7OUF - chains D and E of the 10 polymer chains in the assembly; structure by electron microscopy, 3.00 A resolution.

Chain D (and E):
Protein: Integrase
Organism: Simian T-lymphotropic virus 1
Notes: chain E of this document is another copy of the same molecule, construct and numbering; everything in this record applies to it too
Reference sequence: Q4QY51 (Q4QY51_9STL1); residues -2 to 297 here correspond to UniProt positions 597-896 (UniProt number = residue number + 599)
Amino-acid sequence (301 residues; row label = number of the first residue in the row; numbers below 1 keep their minus sign (Gly-3 is residue -3)):
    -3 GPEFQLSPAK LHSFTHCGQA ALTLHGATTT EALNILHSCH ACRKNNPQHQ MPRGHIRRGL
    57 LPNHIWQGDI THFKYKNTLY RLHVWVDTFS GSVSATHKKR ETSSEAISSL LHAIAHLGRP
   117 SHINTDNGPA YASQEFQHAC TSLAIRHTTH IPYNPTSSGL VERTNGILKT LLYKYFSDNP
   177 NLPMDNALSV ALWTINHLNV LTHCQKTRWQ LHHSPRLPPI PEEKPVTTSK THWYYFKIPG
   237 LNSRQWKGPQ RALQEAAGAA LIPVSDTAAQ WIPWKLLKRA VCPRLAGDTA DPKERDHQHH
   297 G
Unresolved in the structure: -3 to 2, 40-51, 149-156, 281-297 (chain E: -3 to 2, 281-297)
Differences from the reference sequence: expression tag (-3, -1 to 0); engineered mutation Glu219 (Ala818 in Q4QY51)
Ion coordination: Zn2+: His8, His12, Cys35, Cys38
From the paper describing this entry:
  - mutagenesis - P214D, A219E: increased binding to Isoform 3 of PC4 and SFRS1-interacting protein, Isoform Gamma-1 of Serine/threonine-protein phosphatase 2A 56 kDa regulatory subunit gamma isoform

Chain D / chain E interface:
Residue-residue contacts (52; chain D residue first):
  Phe10(D) - Leu139(E)  hydrophobic
  Lys94(D) - Asp181(E)  salt bridge
  Ile103(D) - Asn182(E)
  Ser104(D) - Asp181(E)
  Ser104(D) - Asn182(E)
  Leu107(D) - Asn182(E)
  Leu107(D) - Ser185(E)
  Leu107(D) - Val186(E)  hydrophobic
  His108(D) - His108(E)
  His108(D) - Ser185(E)
  Ile110(D) - Trp189(E)
  Ala111(D) - His112(E)
  Ala111(D) - Ser185(E)
  Ala111(D) - His193(E)
  His112(D) - His108(E)  hydrogen bond
  His112(D) - His112(E)  hydrogen bond
  His112(D) - Trp205(E)
  Arg115(D) - Trp189(E)
  Leu139(D) - Trp189(E)  hydrophobic
  Asn182(D) - Ser104(E)
  Asn182(D) - Leu107(E)
  Ser185(D) - Leu107(E)
  Ser185(D) - Ala111(E)
  Trp189(D) - Ile110(E)
  Trp189(D) - Arg115(E)
  His193(D) - Ala111(E)
  Trp205(D) - His112(E)
  Trp205(D) - His209(E)
  His209(D) - Trp205(E)  hydrogen bond
  His209(D) - His209(E)
  Pro235(D) - His51(E)
  Gly236(D) - Pro48(E)
  Gly236(D) - Trp270(E)
  Asn238(D) - Gln46(E)  hydrogen bond
  Asn238(D) - Met47(E)
  Asn238(D) - Pro48(E)
  Gln250(D) - Phe85(E)
  Gln250(D) - Pro214(E)
  Glu251(D) - Cys200(E)
  Glu251(D) - Leu207(E)
  Ala252(D) - Phe85(E)
  Ala253(D) - Arg54(E)
  Ala253(D) - Thr84(E)
  Ala253(D) - Phe85(E)  hydrogen bond (backbone-backbone)
  Ala253(D) - Ser86(E)
  Ala253(D) - Leu197(E)  hydrophobic
  Ala253(D) - Leu207(E)
  Gly254(D) - Arg54(E)
  Trp267(D) - Leu56(E)
  Pro269(D) - His51(E)
  Trp270(D) - His199(E)
  Leu272(D) - His51(E)
Also at the interface, not in a pair above, chain D (38 interface residues in all): Leu113, Gly114, Asp181, Val186, Leu188, Pro211, Leu237, Ala255, Leu257
Also at the interface, not in a pair above, chain E (38 interface residues in all): Arg49, Gly87, Leu113, Gly114, Leu188, Pro211, Pro217

Overview:
Chain D and chain E each contribute 38 residues to their interface, with 5 hydrogen bonds and 1 salt bridge.
Among the polar pairs are Lys94(D)-Asp181(E), His112(D)-His108(E) and His112(D)-His112(E). The paper reports
that P214D and A219E of chain D increase binding to Isoform 3 of PC4 and SFRS1-interacting protein, Isoform
Gamma-1 of Serine/threonine-protein phosphatase 2A 56 kDa regulatory subunit gamma isoform.
Chain D and chain E are both Integrase (Simian T-lymphotropic virus 1); the structure, Structure of the STLV
intasome:B56 complex bound to the strand-transfer inhibitor XZ450, was determined by electron microscopy (same
publication as 7OUG and 7OUH).
